6NPO - chains A and C; structure by X-ray diffraction, 2.40 A resolution.

[Chain A]
Protein: Oligopeptide ABC transporter, oligopeptide-binding protein
Source organism: Bacillus anthracis
UniProt: Q81YA8 (Q81YA8_BACAN); numbering as in UniProt (aligned over 20-562)
Amino-acid sequence (546 residues; numbered 17 to 562; the number before each row is that of its first residue):
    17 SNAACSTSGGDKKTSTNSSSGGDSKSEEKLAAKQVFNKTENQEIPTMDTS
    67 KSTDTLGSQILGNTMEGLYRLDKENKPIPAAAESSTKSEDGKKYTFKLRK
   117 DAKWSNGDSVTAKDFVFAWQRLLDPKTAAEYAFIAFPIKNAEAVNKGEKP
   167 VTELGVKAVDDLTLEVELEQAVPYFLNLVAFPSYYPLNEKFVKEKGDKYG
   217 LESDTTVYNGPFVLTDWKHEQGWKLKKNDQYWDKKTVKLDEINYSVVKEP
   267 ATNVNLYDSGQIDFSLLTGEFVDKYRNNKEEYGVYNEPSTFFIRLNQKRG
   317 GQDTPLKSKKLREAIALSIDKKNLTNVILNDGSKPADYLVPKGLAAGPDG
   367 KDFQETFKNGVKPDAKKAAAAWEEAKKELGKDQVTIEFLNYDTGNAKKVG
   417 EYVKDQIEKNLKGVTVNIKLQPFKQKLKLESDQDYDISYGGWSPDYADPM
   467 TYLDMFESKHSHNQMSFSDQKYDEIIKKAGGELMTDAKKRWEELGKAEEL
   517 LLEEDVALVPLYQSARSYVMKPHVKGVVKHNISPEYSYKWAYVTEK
Unresolved in the structure: 17-43, 562
Modified positions: Mse-63, Mse-81, Mse-466, Mse-471, Mse-481, Mse-500, Mse-536 (selenomethionine; parent Met)
Construct notes: expression tag (17-19)
Metal / ion sites: Zn2+: Glu-90, Asp-279, His-539

[Chain C]
Protein: Unknown peptide ligand
Source organism: Escherichia coli BL21(DE3)
Amino-acid sequence (4 residues; numbered 67 to 70; the number before each row is that of its first residue; X marks 4 residues of unknown identity (built as UNK)):
    67 XXXX

[Chain A / chain C interface]
Chain A residues in contact with chain C, 15 residues: Asn-57, Thr-69, Asp-70, Thr-71, Tyr-147, Phe-307, Tyr-407, Phe-439, Leu-443, Gly-457, Trp-458, Ser-459, Asp-461, Arg-532, Ser-549

[In short]
No residue of chain A is in contact with chain C. Glu-90(A), Asp-279(A) and His-539(A) form the Zn2+ site.
Here chain A is Oligopeptide ABC transporter, oligopeptide-binding protein (Bacillus anthracis) and chain C is
Unknown peptide ligand (Escherichia coli BL21(DE3)). Entry 6NPO (Crystal structure of oligopeptide ABC
transporter from Bacillus anthracis str. Ames (substrate-binding domain)) was determined by X-ray diffraction.
